PDB entry 6WZ9 | electron microscopy, 2.80 A resolution | chains C and I of the 10 polymer chains in the assembly

Chain C:
Protein: Histone H2A
From: Xenopus laevis
UniProtKB: Q6AZJ8 (Q6AZJ8_XENLA); residues 1-129 here correspond to UniProt positions 2-130 (UniProt number = residue number + 1)
Amino-acid sequence (129 residues; numbered 1 to 129; the number before each row is that of its first residue):
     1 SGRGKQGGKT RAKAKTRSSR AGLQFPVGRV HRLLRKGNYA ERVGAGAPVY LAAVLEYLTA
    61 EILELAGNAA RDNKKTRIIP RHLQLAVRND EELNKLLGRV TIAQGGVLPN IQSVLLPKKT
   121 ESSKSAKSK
Not modelled in the structure: 1-15, 118-129

Chain I:
Molecule: 167-nt DNA strand
From: synthetic construct
Sequence (167 nucleotides; numbered -83 to 83; the number before each row is that of its first residue; numbers below 1 keep their minus sign (DC-83 is residue -83)):
   -83 CAATACATGC ACAGGATGTA TATATCTGAC ACGTGCCTGG AGACTAGGGA GTAATCCCCT
   -23 TGGCGGTTAA AACGCGGGGG ACAGCGCGTA CGTGCGTTTA AGCGGTGCTA GAGCTGTCTA
    37 CGACCAATTG AGCGGCCTCG GCACCGGGAT TCTCCAGGGC ATCATAG
Not modelled in the structure: -83 to -75, 74-83

Chain C / chain I interface:
Contacting residue pairs (7):
  Thr16(C) with DA-43(I), phosphate contact
  Arg17(C) with DA-43(I), salt bridge to the phosphate
  Arg20(C) with DG-42(I), salt bridge to the phosphate
  Gly28(C) with DA-43(I), phosphate contact
  Arg32(C) with DG-44(I), salt bridge to the phosphate
  Arg42(C) with DG-35(I), sugar contact
  Arg77(C) with DC-54(I), sugar contact
Also at the interface, not in a pair above, chain C (9 interface residues in all): Arg29, Glu41
Also at the interface, not in a pair above, chain I (6 interface residues in all): DG-45

Summary:
Chain C and chain I form an interface of 9 and 6 residues respectively, with 3 salt bridges. Polar pairs
include Arg17(C)-DA-43(I), Arg20(C)-DG-42(I) and Arg32(C)-DG-44(I).
Here chain C is Histone H2A (Xenopus laevis) and chain I is a 167-nt DNA strand (synthetic construct). Entry
6WZ9 (Bridging of double-strand DNA break activates PARP2/HPF1 to modify chromatin) was determined by electron
microscopy, deposited together with 6WZ5, 6X0L, 6X0M and 6X0N.
